Entry 8DVP (X-ray diffraction, 1.54 A resolution); this record covers chains A and C of the 3 polymer chains in the assembly.

== Chain A ==
Molecule: Adenine DNA glycosylase
Source organism: Geobacillus stearothermophilus
UniProtKB: P83847 (MUTY_GEOSE); numbering as in UniProt (aligned over 1-365)
Sequence (365 residues; each row starts with the number of its first residue):
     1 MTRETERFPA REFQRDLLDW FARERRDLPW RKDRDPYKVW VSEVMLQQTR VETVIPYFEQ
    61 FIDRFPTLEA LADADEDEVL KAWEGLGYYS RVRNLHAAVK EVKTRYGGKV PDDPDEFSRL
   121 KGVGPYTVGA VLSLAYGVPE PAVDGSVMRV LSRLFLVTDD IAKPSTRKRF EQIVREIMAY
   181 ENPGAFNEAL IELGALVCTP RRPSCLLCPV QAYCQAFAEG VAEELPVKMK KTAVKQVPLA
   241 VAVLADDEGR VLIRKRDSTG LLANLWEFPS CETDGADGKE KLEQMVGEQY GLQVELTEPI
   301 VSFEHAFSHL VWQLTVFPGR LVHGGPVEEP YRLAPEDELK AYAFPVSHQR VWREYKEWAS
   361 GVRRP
Disordered / not traced: 1-6, 289-292, 361-365
Sequence notes: engineered mutation Ser-146 (Asn in P83847)
Ion coordination: Ca2+ site 1: Ser-118, Val-123; Ca2+ site 2: Asp-144, Ser-146 (shared with PRN_18(C) of chain C); 4Fe-4S cluster Fe: Cys-198, Cys-205, Cys-208, Cys-214; Ca2+ site 3: Asp-257, Thr-259
Residues lining bound ligands: 4Fe-4S cluster (SF4): Val-150, Arg-153, Leu-154, Leu-193, Val-197, Cys-198, Pro-203, Ser-204, Cys-205, Cys-208, Val-210, Gln-211, Cys-214, Phe-217, Ala-222
Curated features (UniProtKB/Swiss-Prot):
  - active site: Glu-43 (Proton donor/acceptor)
  - binding site (DNA): Trp-30, Arg-31, Gln-48, Thr-49, Leu-86 to Tyr-88, Tyr-126, Glu-188, Ser-308
  - binding site ([4Fe-4S] cluster): Cys-198, Cys-205, Cys-208, Cys-214
  - site: Asp-144 (Transition state stabilizer)
  - mutagenesis: Glu-43 (E43Q: Loss of catalytic activity), Asp-144 (D144N: Loss of catalytic activity)
What the authors report for this chain:
  - mutagenesis - N146S (3-fold): decreased catalytic activity on AP-site product
  - mutagenesis - N146S (92-fold): decreased catalytic activity on purine
  - conformationally variable residues (side-chain flip): Glu-188
  - mutagenesis - N146S (180-fold): decreased catalytic activity on adenine excision across OG
  - Ca2+ coordination: Asp-144, Ser-146
  - catalytic residues: Glu-43

== Chain C ==
Molecule: 11-nt DNA strand
Sequence (11 nucleotides; each row starts with the number of its first residue):
    12 TGTCCAXGTC T
Modified / non-standard residues: PRN (purine 2'-deoxyribo-5'-monophosphate) at position 18
Ion coordination: Ca2+: PRN_18 (shared with Asp-144(A), Ser-146(A) of chain A)

== How chain A and chain C interact ==
Pairs across the interface - 36 pairs, chain A then chain C:
  Arg-26(A) with PRN_18(C), base contact
  Glu-43(A) with PRN_18(C), base contact
  Leu-46(A) with PRN_18(C), sugar contact; DG19(C), phosphate contact
  Gln-47(A) with DG19(C), sugar contact; DT20(C), sugar contact
  Gln-48(A) with DA17(C), base contact; DG19(C), hydrogen bond to the phosphate
  Thr-49(A) with DA17(C), phosphate contact; PRN_18(C), sugar contact
  Arg-50(A) with DA17(C), phosphate contact; PRN_18(C), phosphate contact
  Val-51(A) with PRN_18(C), hydrogen bond to the phosphate
  Tyr-88(A) with DG19(C), base contact
  Asn-94(A) with DC21(C), sugar contact
  Lys-121(A) with DC21(C), phosphate contact
  Gly-122(A) with DT20(C), sugar contact; DC21(C), hydrogen bond to the phosphate
  Val-123(A) with DC21(C), phosphate contact
  Gly-124(A) with DT20(C), hydrogen bond to the phosphate
  Pro-125(A) with DT20(C), phosphate contact
  Tyr-126(A) with PRN_18(C), base contact; DG19(C), phosphate contact; DT20(C), hydrogen bond to the phosphate
  Thr-127(A) with DT20(C), hydrogen bond to the phosphate
  Asp-144(A) with PRN_18(C), sugar contact; DG19(C), phosphate contact
  Gly-145(A) with DG19(C), hydrogen bond to the phosphate
  Ser-146(A) with DA17(C), hydrogen bond to the phosphate; PRN_18(C), phosphate contact
  Arg-149(A) with DC16(C), phosphate contact; DA17(C), salt bridge to the phosphate
  Ile-191(A) with PRN_18(C), base contact
  Ala-195(A) with PRN_18(C), base contact
  Pro-200(A) with DC16(C), sugar contact
  Pro-226(A) with DC16(C), phosphate contact
Interface residues without a listed pair, chain A (29 interface residues in all): Arg-31, Leu-120, Glu-192, Ser-308

== Overview ==
Chain A and chain C form an interface of 29 and 6 residues respectively; the contacts include 8 hydrogen bonds
and 1 salt bridge. Among the polar pairs are Gln-48(A)/DG19(C), Val-51(A)/PRN_18(C) and Gly-122(A)/DC21(C).
Chain A binds 4Fe-4S cluster. From the paper: the catalytic residue Glu-43(A); N146S of chain A reduces
catalytic activity on AP-site product.
Chain A is Adenine DNA glycosylase (Geobacillus stearothermophilus) and chain C is an 11-nt DNA strand; the
structure, Glycosylase MutY variant N146S in complex with DNA containing d(8-oxo-G) paired with substrate
purine, was determined by X-ray diffraction together with 8DVY, 8DW0, 8DW4 and 8DW7 from the same study.
